PDB entry 8K40 | X-ray diffraction, 2.60 A resolution | chains A and B

Chain A (and B):
Name: NAD(P)/FAD-dependent oxidoreductase
Source organism: Gelidibacter salicanalis
Notes: chain B of this document is another copy of the same molecule, construct and numbering; everything in this record applies to it too
Reference sequence: A0A934NG65 (A0A934NG65_9FLAO); residue numbers follow UniProt; this construct covers 1-448
Amino-acid sequence (456 residues; numbered -7 to 448; the number before each row is that of its first residue; numbers below 1 keep their minus sign (Ala-7 is residue -7)):
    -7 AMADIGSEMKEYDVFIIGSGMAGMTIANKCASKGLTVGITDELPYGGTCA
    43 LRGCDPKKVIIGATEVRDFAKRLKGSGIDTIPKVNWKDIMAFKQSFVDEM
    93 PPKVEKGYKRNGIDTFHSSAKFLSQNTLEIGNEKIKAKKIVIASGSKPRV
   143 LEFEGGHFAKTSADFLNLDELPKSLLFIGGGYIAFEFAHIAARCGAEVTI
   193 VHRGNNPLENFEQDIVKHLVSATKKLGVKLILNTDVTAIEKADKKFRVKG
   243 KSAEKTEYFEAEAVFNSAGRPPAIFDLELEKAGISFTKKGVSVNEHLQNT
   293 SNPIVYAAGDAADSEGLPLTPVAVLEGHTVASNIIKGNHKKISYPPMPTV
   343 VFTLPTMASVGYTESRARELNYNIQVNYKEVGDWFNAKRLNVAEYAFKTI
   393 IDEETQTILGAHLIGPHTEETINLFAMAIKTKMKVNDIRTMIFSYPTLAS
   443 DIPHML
Not modelled in the structure: -7 to 0 (chain B: -7 to 3, 112-115, 120-126)
Cystine bridges: Cys41-Cys46
Sequence notes: expression tag (-7 to 0)
Ligand contacts: FAD (flavin-adenine dinucleotide): Ile9, Gly10, Ser11, Gly12, Met13, Ala14, Thr32, Asp33, Glu34, Leu35, Gly39, Thr40, Cys41, Arg44, Gly45, Cys46, Lys49, Ser110, Ser111, Ala112, Ala135, Ser136, Gly137, Lys139, Ser154, Tyr174, Ile175, Phe179, Arg262, Ala265, Asp268, Leu269, Ala300, Gly301, Asp302, Pro310, Leu311, Thr312, Pro313, Ala315, Phe344
Reported in the primary citation:
  - catalytic residues: Tyr437
  - catalytic residues: Asp47, Thr312 (proposed by the authors, not directly observed)
  - mutagenesis - Y437F: abolished catalytic activity
  - binding site for flavin-adenine dinucleotide: Tyr174
  - mutagenesis - Y174F: decreased catalytic activity

How chain A and chain B interact:
Pairs across the interface (129):
  Cys41(A) - Tyr437(B)  hydrophobic
  Cys46(A) - Pro438(B)  hydrophobic
  Asp47(A) - Phe377(B)
  Asp47(A) - Tyr437(B)  hydrogen bond
  Lys50(A) - Pro438(B)
  Val51(A) - Phe377(B)  hydrophobic
  Gly54(A) - Phe61(B)
  Gly54(A) - Leu65(B)
  Ala55(A) - Leu65(B)
  Ala55(A) - Ile70(B)
  Glu57(A) - Phe61(B)
  Val58(A) - Phe61(B)  hydrophobic
  Val58(A) - Ala62(B)  hydrophobic
  Val58(A) - Ile70(B)  hydrophobic
  Phe61(A) - Gly54(B)
  Phe61(A) - Glu57(B)
  Phe61(A) - Val58(B)  hydrophobic
  Ala62(A) - Val58(B)  hydrophobic
  Leu65(A) - Gly54(B)
  Leu65(A) - Ala55(B)
  Leu65(A) - Val58(B)  hydrophobic
  Gly67(A) - Asp80(B)
  Ser68(A) - Asp80(B)
  Ser68(A) - Ile81(B)
  Ser68(A) - Phe84(B)
  Gly69(A) - Val76(B)
  Gly69(A) - Asn77(B)  hydrogen bond (backbone-backbone)
  Gly69(A) - Asp80(B)
  Gly69(A) - Ile81(B)
  Ile70(A) - Ala55(B)
  Ile70(A) - Val58(B)  hydrophobic
  Ile70(A) - Pro74(B)  hydrophobic
  Asp71(A) - Asn77(B)  hydrogen bond
  Thr72(A) - Pro74(B)
  Pro74(A) - Thr72(B)
  Val76(A) - Gly69(B)
  Asn77(A) - Gly69(B)  hydrogen bond (backbone-backbone)
  Asn77(A) - Asp71(B)  hydrogen bond
  Asp80(A) - Gly67(B)
  Asp80(A) - Ser68(B)
  Asp80(A) - Gly69(B)
  Asp80(A) - Asp71(B)
  Ile81(A) - Ser68(B)
  Ile81(A) - Gly69(B)
  Phe84(A) - Leu65(B)  hydrophobic
  Phe84(A) - Ser68(B)
  Phe84(A) - Lys380(B)
  Phe84(A) - Arg381(B)
  Phe88(A) - Phe377(B)  hydrophobic
  Phe88(A) - Lys380(B)
  Phe88(A) - Arg381(B)
  Pro313(A) - Ile434(B)  hydrophobic
  Pro313(A) - Phe435(B)
  Leu317(A) - Ile434(B)  hydrophobic
  Pro337(A) - Thr432(B)
  Pro337(A) - Ile434(B)
  Pro338(A) - Ile434(B)
  Met339(A) - Ile434(B)  hydrophobic
  Pro340(A) - Ile434(B)
  Pro340(A) - Phe435(B)
  Pro340(A) - Ser436(B)
  Val342(A) - Ser436(B)
  Phe344(A) - Tyr437(B)
  Phe344(A) - Pro438(B)
  Phe377(A) - Asp47(B)
  Phe377(A) - Val51(B)  hydrophobic
  Phe377(A) - Phe88(B)  hydrophobic
  Lys380(A) - Phe84(B)
  Lys380(A) - Phe88(B)
  Arg381(A) - Lys50(B)
  Arg381(A) - Phe84(B)
  Arg381(A) - Phe88(B)
  His409(A) - Glu412(B)
  Glu411(A) - Ser436(B)  hydrogen bond (backbone-side chain)
  Glu411(A) - Thr439(B)
  Glu412(A) - His409(B)
  Glu412(A) - Thr439(B)
  Glu412(A) - Leu440(B)  hydrogen bond (side chain-backbone)
  Glu412(A) - Ala441(B)  hydrogen bond (side chain-backbone)
  Ile414(A) - Ser436(B)
  Asn415(A) - Leu416(B)
  Asn415(A) - Phe435(B)
  Asn415(A) - Ser436(B)  hydrogen bond
  Asn415(A) - Ala441(B)
  Leu416(A) - Asn415(B)
  Leu416(A) - Leu416(B)  hydrophobic
  Leu416(A) - Met419(B)
  Ala418(A) - Met433(B)  hydrophobic
  Met419(A) - Leu416(B)
  Met419(A) - Met419(B)
  Met419(A) - Ala420(B)
  Met419(A) - Met425(B)  hydrophobic
  Met419(A) - Met433(B)  hydrophobic
  Ala420(A) - Met419(B)
  Lys422(A) - Met433(B)
  Thr423(A) - Thr423(B)
  Thr423(A) - Met425(B)
  Met425(A) - Met419(B)  hydrophobic
  Met425(A) - Lys422(B)
  Met425(A) - Thr423(B)
  Asp429(A) - Lys422(B)  hydrogen bond (backbone-side chain)
  Thr432(A) - Pro337(B)
  Thr432(A) - Lys422(B)  hydrogen bond
  Met433(A) - Met419(B)  hydrophobic
  Met433(A) - Lys422(B)
  Ile434(A) - Pro313(B)  hydrophobic
  Ile434(A) - Val314(B)  hydrophobic
  Ile434(A) - Pro337(B)
  Ile434(A) - Pro338(B)
  Ile434(A) - Met339(B)  hydrophobic
  Ile434(A) - Pro340(B)
  Phe435(A) - Pro313(B)
  Phe435(A) - Asn415(B)
  Ser436(A) - Pro340(B)
  Ser436(A) - Val342(B)
  Ser436(A) - Glu411(B)  hydrogen bond (side chain-backbone)
  Ser436(A) - Ile414(B)
  Ser436(A) - Asn415(B)  hydrogen bond
  Tyr437(A) - Cys41(B)  hydrophobic
  Tyr437(A) - Asp47(B)  hydrogen bond
  Tyr437(A) - Phe344(B)
  Pro438(A) - Cys46(B)
  Pro438(A) - Lys50(B)
  Pro438(A) - Phe344(B)
  Thr439(A) - Glu411(B)
  Thr439(A) - Glu412(B)
  Leu440(A) - Glu412(B)  hydrogen bond (backbone-side chain)
  Ala441(A) - Glu412(B)  hydrogen bond (backbone-side chain)
  Ala441(A) - Asn415(B)
Also at the interface, not in a pair above, chain A (63 interface residues in all): Lys75, Thr312, Val314, Leu382
Also at the interface, not in a pair above, chain B (62 interface residues in all): Lys75, Thr312, Leu317, Ala418, Asp429

Summary:
63 residues of chain A and 62 residues of chain B are in contact, with 16 hydrogen bonds. Polar pairs include
Asp47(A)-Tyr437(B), Asp71(A)-Asn77(B) and Glu411(A)-Ser436(B). Ligands of chain A: flavin-adenine
dinucleotide. The paper reports catalytic residues Tyr437(A), Asp47(A) and Thr312(A); Y437F of chain A
abolishes catalytic activity.
Chain A and chain B are both NAD(P)/FAD-dependent oxidoreductase (Gelidibacter salicanalis); the structure,
mercuric reductase,GbsMerA, - FAD bound, was determined by X-ray diffraction together with 8K41 from the same
study.
